6RHC - chains A and P; structure by X-ray diffraction, 1.20 A resolution.

[Chain A]
Molecule: 14-3-3 protein sigma
From: Homo sapiens
Reference sequence: P31947 (1433S_HUMAN); residues 1-231 here = UniProt positions 1-231
Amino-acid sequence (236 residues; numbered -4 to 231; the number before each row is that of its first residue; numbers below 1 keep their minus sign (Gly-4 is residue -4)):
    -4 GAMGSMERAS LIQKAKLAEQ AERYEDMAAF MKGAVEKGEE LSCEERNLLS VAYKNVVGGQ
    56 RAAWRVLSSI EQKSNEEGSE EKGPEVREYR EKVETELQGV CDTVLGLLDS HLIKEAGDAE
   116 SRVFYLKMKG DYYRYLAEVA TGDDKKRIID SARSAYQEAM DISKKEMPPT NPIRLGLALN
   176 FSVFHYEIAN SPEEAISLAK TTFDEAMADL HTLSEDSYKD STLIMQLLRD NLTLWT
Disordered / not traced: -4, 70-77
Sequence notes: expression tag (-4 to 0)
Metal / ion sites: Mg2+ site 1 near Glu2 (its only coordinating residue here); Mg2+ site 2 near Glu161 (its only coordinating residue here)
Small-molecule neighbours: K48 (5-azanyl-4-phenyl-thiophene-2-carboximidamide): Glu14, Cys38, Glu39, Asn42, Leu43, Val46
UniProt features mapped onto this chain:
  - site (Interaction with phosphoserine on interacting protein): Arg56, Arg129
  - modified residue (Phosphoserine): Ser5, Ser74

[Chain P]
Molecule: WW domain-containing transcription regulator protein 1
Reference sequence: Q9GZV5 (WWTR1_HUMAN); numbering as in UniProt (aligned over 86-98)
Amino-acid sequence (13 residues; row label = number of the first residue in the row):
    86 RSHSSPASLQ LGT
Modified / non-standard residues: Ser89 (phosphoserine; SEP)
Metal / ion sites: Mg2+ near Leu94 (its only coordinating residue here)
Small-molecule neighbours: K48 (5-azanyl-4-phenyl-thiophene-2-carboximidamide): Ser93, Gln95, Leu96, Gly97, Thr98
UniProt features mapped onto this chain:
  - modified residue: Ser89 (Phosphoserine)
  - mutagenesis: Ser89 (S89A: Significant resistance to inhibition by STK3/MST2 and LATS2. No effect on binding to PRRG4)
From the paper describing this entry:
  - conformationally variable residues (order/disorder transition): Leu94 to Gln95, Leu96 to Thr98
  - binding site for K48: Gln95, Leu96
  - post-translational modification sites: Ser89 (citing earlier work)

[Interface between chain A and chain P]
Pairs across the interface (36):
  Cys38(A) with Gly97(P); Thr98(P)
  Asn42(A) with Ser93(P), hydrogen bond
  Ser45(A) with Ala92(P), hydrogen bond (side chain-backbone)
  Val46(A) with Ala92(P), hydrophobic
  Lys49(A) with Ser89(P); Ser90(P); Ala92(P)
  Arg56(A) with Ser89(P)
  Lys122(A) with Ser90(P), hydrogen bond
  Arg129(A) with Ser89(P)
  Tyr130(A) with Ser89(P)
  Pro167(A) with Leu94(P); Gln95(P)
  Ile168(A) with Leu94(P), hydrophobic; Gln95(P)
  Gly171(A) with Ser90(P), hydrogen bond (backbone-side chain)
  Leu174(A) with His88(P); Ser89(P); Ser90(P)
  Asn175(A) with Ser89(P); Ser90(P), hydrogen bond (side chain-backbone)
  Val178(A) with His88(P)
  Tyr181(A) with Ser87(P)
  Glu182(A) with Ser87(P), hydrogen bond
  Asp215(A) with Gln95(P); Leu96(P), hydrogen bond (side chain-backbone)
  Ile219(A) with Pro91(P)
  Leu222(A) with Ser89(P); Pro91(P)
  Asp225(A) with His88(P)
  Asn226(A) with Ser87(P); His88(P), hydrogen bond (side chain-backbone)
  Leu229(A) with Arg86(P); His88(P)
  Trp230(A) with Ser87(P), hydrogen bond
Also at the interface, not in a pair above, chain A (26 interface residues in all): Phe119, Leu218

[Overview]
26 residues of chain A and 13 residues of chain P are in contact, with 9 hydrogen bonds. Polar pairs include
Asn42(A)-Ser93(P), Ser45(A)-Ala92(P) and Lys122(A)-Ser90(P). Compound K48 is bound between chain A and chain
P. From the paper: a binding site for K48 at Gln95(P) and Leu96(P); a modification site at Ser89(P).
Here chain A is 14-3-3 protein sigma (Homo sapiens) and chain P is WW domain-containing transcription
regulator protein 1. Entry 6RHC (Fragment AZ-003 binding at the TAZpS89/14-3-3 sigma interface) was determined
by X-ray diffraction, deposited together with 6R5L, 6RJL, 6RJQ, 6RJZ, 6RK8, 6RKI and 24 further entries.
